PDB entry 4X3B | X-ray diffraction, 2.10 A resolution | chain A

[Chain A]
Name: Lysozyme C
Organism: Gallus gallus
Notes: EC 3.2.1.17
UniProtKB: P00698 (LYSC_CHICK); residues 1-129 here correspond to UniProt positions 19-147 (UniProt number = residue number + 18)
Sequence (129 residues; row label = number of the first residue in the row):
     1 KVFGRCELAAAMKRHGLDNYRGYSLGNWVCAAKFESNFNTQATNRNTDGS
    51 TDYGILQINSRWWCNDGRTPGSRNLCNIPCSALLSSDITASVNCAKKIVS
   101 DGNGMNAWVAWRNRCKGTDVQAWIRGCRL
Cystine bridges: Cys-6/Cys-127, Cys-30/Cys-115, Cys-64/Cys-80, Cys-76/Cys-94
Bound ions: Na+: Ser-60, Cys-64, Ser-72, Arg-73

[Overview]
Ser-60, Cys-64, Ser-72 and Arg-73 form the Na+ site.
Chain A is Lysozyme C (Gallus gallus); the structure, A micro-patterned silicon chip as sample holder for
macromolecular crystallography experiments with minimal background scattering, was determined by X-ray
diffraction, deposited together with 4X35.
